Entry 6B47 (electron microscopy, 3.20 A resolution); this record covers chains A and K of the 11 polymer chains in the assembly.

== Chain A ==
Name: CRISPR-associated protein Csy1
From: Pseudomonas aeruginosa (strain UCBPP-PA14)
UniProt: Q02ML9 (CSY1_PSEAB); numbering as in UniProt (aligned over 1-434)
Chain sequence (436 residues; row label = number of the first residue in the row; numbers below 1 keep their minus sign (Gly-1 is residue -1)):
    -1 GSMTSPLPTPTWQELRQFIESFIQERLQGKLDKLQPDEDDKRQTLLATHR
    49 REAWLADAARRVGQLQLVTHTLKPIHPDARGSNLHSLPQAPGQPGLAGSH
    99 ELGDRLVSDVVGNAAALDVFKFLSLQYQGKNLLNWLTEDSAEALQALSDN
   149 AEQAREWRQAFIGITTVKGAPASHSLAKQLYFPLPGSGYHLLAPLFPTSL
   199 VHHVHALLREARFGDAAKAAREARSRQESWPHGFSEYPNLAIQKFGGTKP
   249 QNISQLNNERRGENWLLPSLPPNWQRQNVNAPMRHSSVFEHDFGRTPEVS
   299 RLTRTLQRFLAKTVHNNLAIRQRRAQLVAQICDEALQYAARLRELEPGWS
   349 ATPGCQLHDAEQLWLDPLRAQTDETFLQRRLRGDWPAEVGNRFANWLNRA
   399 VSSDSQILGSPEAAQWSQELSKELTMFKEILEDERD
Not modelled in the structure: -1 to 10
Construct notes: expression tag (-1 to 0)

== Chain K ==
Name: Anti-CRISPR protein AcrF2
From: Pseudomonas phage D3112
UniProt: Q6TM72 (ACR30_BPD31); numbering as in UniProt (aligned over 1-90)
Chain sequence (92 residues; row label = number of the first residue in the row; numbers below 1 keep their minus sign (Gly-1 is residue -1)):
    -1 GSMIAQQHKDTVAACEAAEAIAIAKDQVWDGEGYTKYTFDDNSVLIQSGT
    49 TQYAMDADDADSIKGYADWLDDEARSAEASEIERLLESVEEE
Not modelled in the structure: -1 to 0, 88-90
Construct notes: expression tag (-1 to 0)

== Chain A / chain K interface ==
Residue-residue contacts (19; chain A residue first):
  Gly110(A) - Gln25(K)  hydrogen bond (backbone-side chain)
  Asn111(A) - Gln25(K)
  Ala112(A) - Gln25(K)
  Ala112(A) - Val26(K)
  Ala112(A) - Trp27(K)  hydrophobic
  Ala112(A) - Gly31(K)
  Ala112(A) - Tyr32(K)  hydrogen bond (backbone-backbone)
  Ala112(A) - Thr33(K)
  Ala113(A) - Gly31(K)
  Ala113(A) - Tyr32(K)
  Ala113(A) - Thr33(K)
  Ala113(A) - Gln45(K)
  Ala113(A) - Ser46(K)
  Ala113(A) - Gly47(K)  hydrogen bond (backbone-backbone)
  Gln249(A) - Gln25(K)
  Gln249(A) - Trp27(K)  hydrogen bond (backbone-side chain)
  Asn250(A) - Lys23(K)  hydrogen bond (side chain-backbone)
  Asn250(A) - Asp24(K)
  Asn250(A) - Gln25(K)
Interface residues without a listed pair, chain A (9 interface residues in all): Val108, Ser252, Gln253

== In short ==
9 residues of chain A and 11 residues of chain K are in contact; the contacts include 5 hydrogen bonds. Among
the polar pairs are Gly110(A)-Gln25(K), Gln249(A)-Trp27(K) and Asn250(A)-Lys23(K).
Chain A is CRISPR-associated protein Csy1 (Pseudomonas aeruginosa (strain UCBPP-PA14)) and chain K is
Anti-CRISPR protein AcrF2 (Pseudomonas phage D3112); the structure, Cryo-EM structure of Type I-F CRISPR
crRNA-guided Csy surveillance complex with bound anti-CRISPR protein AcrF2, was determined by electron
microscopy together with 6B44, 6B45, 6B46 and 6B48 from the same study.
